PDB entry 6VES | X-ray diffraction, 1.85 A resolution | chains A and B

== Chain A ==
Protein: Insulin A chain
UniProtKB: P01308 (INS_HUMAN); residues 1-21 here correspond to UniProt positions 90-110 (UniProt number = residue number + 89)
Chain sequence (21 residues; row label = number of the first residue in the row):
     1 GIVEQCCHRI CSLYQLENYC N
Sequence notes: engineered mutation His8 (Thr97 in P01308), Arg9 (Ser98 in P01308)
Disulfide bonds: Cys6-Cys11

== Chain B ==
Protein: Insulin B chain
UniProtKB: P01308 (INS_HUMAN); residues 1-22 here correspond to UniProt positions 25-46 (UniProt number = residue number + 24)
Chain sequence (22 residues; each row starts with the number of its first residue):
     1 FVNQHLCGSE LVEALYLVCG ER
Sequence notes: engineered mutation Glu10 (His34 in P01308)

== How chain A and chain B interact ==
Pairs across the interface (20):
  Ile2(A) with Leu11(B), hydrophobic; Leu15(B), hydrophobic
  Cys6(A) with His5(B); Leu6(B), hydrogen bond (backbone-backbone)
  Cys7(A) with His5(B), hydrogen bond (backbone-side chain); Leu6(B); Cys7(B), disulfide
  His8(A) with His5(B)
  Arg9(A) with His5(B)
  Ile10(A) with Asn3(B); Gln4(B); His5(B)
  Leu13(A) with Phe1(B), hydrophobic; Leu6(B), hydrophobic; Ala14(B), hydrophobic; Val18(B)
  Leu16(A) with Ala14(B), hydrophobic; Leu15(B)
  Glu17(A) with Val18(B)
  Cys20(A) with Cys19(B), disulfide
Interface residues without a listed pair, chain A (11 interface residues in all): Tyr19
Interface residues without a listed pair, chain B (12 interface residues in all): Leu17
Disulfides between the chains: Cys7(A)-Cys7(B), Cys20(A)-Cys19(B)

== In short ==
Chain A and chain B form an interface of 11 and 12 residues respectively; the contacts include 2 disulfide
bonds and 2 hydrogen bonds. Polar contacts include Cys7(A)-His5(B) and Cys6(A)-Leu6(B).
Here chain A is Insulin A chain and chain B is Insulin B chain. Entry 6VES (Human insulin analog:
[GluB10,HisA8,ArgA9]-DOI) was determined by X-ray diffraction.
